Entry 7MXJ (X-ray diffraction, 1.92 A resolution); this record covers chain A.

== Chain A ==
Molecule: Serine/threonine protein kinases
Organism: Corynebacterium glutamicum (strain ATCC 13032 / DSM 20300 / BCRC 11384 / JCM 1318 / LMG 3730 / NCIMB 10025)
UniProt: Q8NM29 (Q8NM29_CORGL); residues 130-433 here correspond to UniProt positions 59-362 (UniProt number = residue number - 71)
Amino-acid sequence (305 residues; row label = number of the first residue in the row):
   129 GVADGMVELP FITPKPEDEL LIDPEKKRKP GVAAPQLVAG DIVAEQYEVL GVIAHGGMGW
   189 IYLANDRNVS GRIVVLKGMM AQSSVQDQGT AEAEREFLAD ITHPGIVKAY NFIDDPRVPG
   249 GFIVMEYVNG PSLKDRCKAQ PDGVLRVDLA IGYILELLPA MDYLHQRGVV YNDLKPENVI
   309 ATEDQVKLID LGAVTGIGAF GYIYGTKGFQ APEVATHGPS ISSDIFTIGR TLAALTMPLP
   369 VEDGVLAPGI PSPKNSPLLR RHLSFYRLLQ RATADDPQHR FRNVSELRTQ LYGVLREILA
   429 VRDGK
Disordered / not traced: 129-132, 153-159, 210-214, 430-433
Construct notes: expression tag (129)
Metal / ion sites: Mg2+: Asp-301, Asp-318 (together with magnesium-5'-adenyly-imido-triphosphate); magnesium-5'-adenyly-imido-triphosphate Mg near Glu-305 (its only coordinating residue here)
Ligand contacts: magnesium-5'-adenyly-imido-triphosphate (MAP): Ile-181, Ala-182, Gly-184, Gly-185, Met-186, Ile-189, Val-203, Lys-205, Val-235, Met-253, Glu-254, Tyr-255, Val-256, Asp-301, Lys-303, Glu-305, Ile-317, Asp-318, Thr-334
Reported in the primary citation:
  - conformationally variable residues (order/disorder transition): Ala-131 to Met-134
  - mutagenesis - K205A: abolished growth in response to glutamine

== In short ==
Chain A binds magnesium-5'-adenyly-imido-triphosphate. The Mg2+ site is built by Asp-301 and Asp-318. The
paper reports that K205A abolishes growth in response to glutamine; conformational variability at Ala-131.
Chain A is Serine/threonine protein kinases (Corynebacterium glutamicum (strain ATCC 13032 / DSM 20300 / BCRC
11384 / JCM 1318 / LMG 3730 / NCIMB 10025)); the structure, Crystal structure of the S/T protein kinase PknG
from Corynebacterium glutamicum (residues 130-433) in complex with ..., was determined by X-ray diffraction
together with 7MXB and 7MXK from the same study.
